PDB entry 6VVT | X-ray diffraction, 2.90 A resolution | chains D and F of the 9 polymer chains in the assembly

Chain D:
Name: DNA-directed RNA polymerase subunit beta'
Source organism: Mycolicibacterium smegmatis (strain ATCC 700084 / mc(2)155)
Notes: EC 2.7.7.6
UniProtKB: A0QS66 (RPOC_MYCS2); residues 1-1317 here = UniProt positions 1-1317
Chain sequence (1317 residues; each row starts with the number of its first residue):
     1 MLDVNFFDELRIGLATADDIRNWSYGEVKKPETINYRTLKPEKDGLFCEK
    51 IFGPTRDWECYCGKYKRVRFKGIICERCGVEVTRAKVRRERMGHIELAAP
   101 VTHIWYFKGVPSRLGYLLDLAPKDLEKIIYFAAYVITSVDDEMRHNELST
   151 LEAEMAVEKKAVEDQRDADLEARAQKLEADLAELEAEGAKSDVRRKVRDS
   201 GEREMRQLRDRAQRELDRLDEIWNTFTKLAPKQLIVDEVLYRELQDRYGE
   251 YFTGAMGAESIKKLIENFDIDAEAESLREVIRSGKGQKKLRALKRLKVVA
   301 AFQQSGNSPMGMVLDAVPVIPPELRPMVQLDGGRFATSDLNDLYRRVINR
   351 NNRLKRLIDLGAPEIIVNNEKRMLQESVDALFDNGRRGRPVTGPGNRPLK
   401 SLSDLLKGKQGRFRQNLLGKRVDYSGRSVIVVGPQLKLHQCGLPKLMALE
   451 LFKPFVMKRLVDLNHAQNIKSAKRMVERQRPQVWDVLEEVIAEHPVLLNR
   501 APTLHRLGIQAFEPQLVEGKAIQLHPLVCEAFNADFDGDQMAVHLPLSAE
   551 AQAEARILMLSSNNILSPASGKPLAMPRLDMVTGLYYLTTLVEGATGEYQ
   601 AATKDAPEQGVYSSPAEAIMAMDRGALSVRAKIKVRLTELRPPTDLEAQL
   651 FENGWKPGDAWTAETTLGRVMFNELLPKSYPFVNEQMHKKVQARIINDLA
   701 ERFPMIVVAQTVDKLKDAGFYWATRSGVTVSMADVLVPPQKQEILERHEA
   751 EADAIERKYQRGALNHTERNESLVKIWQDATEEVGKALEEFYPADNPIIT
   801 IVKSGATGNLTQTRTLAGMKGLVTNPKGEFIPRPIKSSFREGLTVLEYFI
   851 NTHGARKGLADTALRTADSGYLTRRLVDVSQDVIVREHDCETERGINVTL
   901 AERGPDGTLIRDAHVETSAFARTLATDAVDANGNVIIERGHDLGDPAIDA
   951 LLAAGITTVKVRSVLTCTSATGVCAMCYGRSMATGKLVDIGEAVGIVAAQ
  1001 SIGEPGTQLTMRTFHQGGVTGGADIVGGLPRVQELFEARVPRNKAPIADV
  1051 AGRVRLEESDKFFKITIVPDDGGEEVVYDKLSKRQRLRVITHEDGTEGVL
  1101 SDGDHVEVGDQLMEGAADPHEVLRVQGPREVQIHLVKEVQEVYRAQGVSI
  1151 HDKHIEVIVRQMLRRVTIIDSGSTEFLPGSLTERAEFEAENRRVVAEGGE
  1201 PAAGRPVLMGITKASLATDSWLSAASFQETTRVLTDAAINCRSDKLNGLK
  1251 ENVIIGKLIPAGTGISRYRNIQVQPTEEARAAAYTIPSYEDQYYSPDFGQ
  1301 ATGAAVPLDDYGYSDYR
Unresolved in the structure: 1-2, 808-837, 905-910, 1011-1026, 1091-1097, 1172-1181, 1190-1201, 1284-1317
Bound ions: Zn2+ site 1: Cys60, Cys62, Cys75, Cys78; Zn2+ site 2: Cys890, Cys967, Cys974, Cys977
Swiss-Prot annotation at these positions:
  - binding site (Zn(2+)): Cys60, Cys62, Cys75, Cys78, Cys890, Cys967, Cys974, Cys977
  - binding site (Mg(2+)): Asp535, Asp537, Asp539

Chain F:
Name: RNA polymerase sigma factor SigA
Source organism: Mycolicibacterium smegmatis (strain ATCC 700084 / mc(2)155)
UniProtKB: A0QW02 (A0QW02_MYCS2); numbering as in UniProt (aligned over 1-466)
Chain sequence (466 residues; numbered 1 to 466; the number before each row is that of its first residue):
     1 MAATKASPATEEPVKRTATKTPAKKAPAKRAAKSAAAKAGGKAPAKKAPA
    51 KRAAKGTAAKPEDGVTDDLEVTDDLEAEPGEDLDVEDTDLELDDLDSDDD
   101 TAVEDEEEEADAATPAVATAKAADDDIDEPSEKDKASGDFVWDEEESEAL
   151 RQARKDAELTASADSVRAYLKQIGKVALLNAEEEVELAKRIEAGLYATQK
   201 LAELAEKGEKLPVQQRRDMQWICRDGDRAKNHLLEANLRLVVSLAKRYTG
   251 RGMAFLDLIQEGNLGLIRAVEKFDYTKGYKFSTYATWWIRQAITRAMADQ
   301 ARTIRIPVHMVEVINKLGRIQRELLQDLGREPTPEELAKEMDITPEKVLE
   351 IQQYAREPISLDQTIGDEGDSQLGDFIEDSEAVVAVDAVSFTLLQDQLQS
   401 VLETLSEREAGVVRLRFGLTDGQPRTLDEIGQVYGVTRERIRQIESKTMS
   451 KLRHPSRSQVLRDYLD
Unresolved in the structure: 1-162, 466

Chain D / chain F interface:
Residue-residue contacts - 74 pairs, chain D then chain F:
  Glu32(D) - Arg305(F)  salt bridge
  Thr33(D) - Thr303(F)  hydrogen bond (side chain-backbone)
  Thr33(D) - Ile304(F)
  Ile34(D) - Ile304(F)
  Tyr36(D) - Ile304(F)  hydrophobic
  Tyr36(D) - Arg305(F)
  Tyr36(D) - Pro307(F)
  Tyr36(D) - Met310(F)
  Tyr36(D) - Tyr354(F)  hydrophobic
  Arg67(D) - Gly422(F)
  Arg69(D) - Gln423(F)  hydrogen bond
  Arg69(D) - Arg425(F)
  Glu238(D) - Lys175(F)
  Pro326(D) - Leu361(F)
  Met327(D) - Thr303(F)
  Met327(D) - Ile304(F)  hydrophobic
  Val328(D) - Ile377(F)  hydrophobic
  Leu330(D) - Ile377(F)  hydrophobic
  Arg334(D) - Arg356(F)
  Arg334(D) - Ile359(F)
  Phe335(D) - Pro358(F)
  Phe335(D) - Ile359(F)  hydrogen bond (backbone-backbone)
  Ala336(D) - Ile359(F)
  Ala336(D) - Leu361(F)  hydrophobic
  Thr337(D) - Ile359(F)  hydrogen bond (backbone-backbone)
  Thr337(D) - Ser360(F)
  Thr337(D) - Leu361(F)  hydrogen bond (backbone-backbone)
  Ser338(D) - Leu361(F)
  Ser338(D) - Asp362(F)
  Asp339(D) - Ser360(F)  hydrogen bond
  Asp339(D) - Asp362(F)  hydrogen bond (backbone-side chain)
  Asp342(D) - Thr303(F)  hydrogen bond
  Arg345(D) - Gln300(F)  hydrogen bond (side chain-backbone)
  Arg345(D) - Ala301(F)
  Arg345(D) - Arg302(F)  hydrogen bond (side chain-backbone)
  Arg345(D) - Thr303(F)
  Arg346(D) - Ala254(F)
  Asn349(D) - Gln300(F)
  Arg350(D) - Ala254(F)
  Arg350(D) - Asp257(F)  salt bridge
  Arg353(D) - Asp257(F)  salt bridge
  Arg353(D) - Gln260(F)
  Arg353(D) - Glu261(F)  salt bridge
  Arg353(D) - Gln300(F)
  Arg356(D) - Leu264(F)
  Leu357(D) - Gln260(F)
  Leu357(D) - Leu264(F)  hydrophobic
  Leu360(D) - Leu264(F)  hydrophobic
  Gly361(D) - Lys230(F)  hydrogen bond (backbone-side chain)
  Ala362(D) - Ile267(F)  hydrophobic
  Pro363(D) - Asn231(F)
  Pro363(D) - Leu234(F)
  Pro363(D) - Glu235(F)
  Ile365(D) - Glu235(F)
  Ile366(D) - Gln260(F)  hydrogen bond (backbone-side chain)
  Ile366(D) - Asn263(F)
  Asn369(D) - Tyr169(F)
  Asn369(D) - Gln260(F)  hydrogen bond
  Glu370(D) - Gln260(F)  hydrogen bond
  Arg372(D) - Ser165(F)
  Arg372(D) - Ala168(F)
  Arg372(D) - Tyr169(F)
  Arg372(D) - Gln172(F)
  Met373(D) - Leu256(F)  hydrophobic
  Met373(D) - Asp257(F)
  Met373(D) - Gln260(F)
  Glu376(D) - Ser165(F)  hydrogen bond
  Arg387(D) - Ala163(F)
  Arg397(D) - Ser360(F)  hydrogen bond
  Arg397(D) - Asp362(F)
  Lys400(D) - Asp362(F)
  Asn468(D) - Asp463(F)  hydrogen bond
  Ile469(D) - Leu393(F)  hydrophobic
  Lys473(D) - Val386(F)
Other interface residues (no listed pair), chain D (51 interface residues in all): Asn35, Arg37, Phe70, Tyr130, Val239, Gly332, Leu340, Arg389, Gln410
Other interface residues (no listed pair), chain F (50 interface residues in all): Asp164, Leu238, Ile306, Gln363, Gly369, Gln372, Leu373, Val389, Ser390, Asp421

Overview:
Chain D and chain F form an interface of 51 and 50 residues respectively, with 17 hydrogen bonds and 4 salt
bridges. Polar pairs include Glu32(D)-Arg305(F), Arg350(D)-Asp257(F) and Arg353(D)-Asp257(F). UniProt lists 8
Zn2+-binding residues and 3 Mg2+-binding residues on chain D.
Chain D is DNA-directed RNA polymerase subunit beta' and chain F is RNA polymerase sigma factor SigA, both
from Mycolicibacterium smegmatis (strain ATCC 700084 / mc(2)155); the structure, Crystal structure of a
Mycobacterium smegmatis transcription initiation complex with Rifampicin-resistant RNA polymerase and
antibiotic Sorangicin, was determined by X-ray diffraction together with 6VVS, 6VVV, 6VVX, 6VVY, 6VVZ and 6VW0
from the same study.
